PDB entry 5YWA | electron microscopy, 6.10 A resolution (low resolution: residue-level contacts below are approximate; hydrogen-bond / salt-bridge calls are withheld) | chains A and B of the 8 polymer chains in the assembly

== Chain A ==
Protein: ATP-sensitive inward rectifier potassium channel 11
From: Mus musculus
Reference sequence: Q61743 (KCJ11_MOUSE); numbering as in UniProt (aligned over 1-390)
Chain sequence (390 residues; numbered 1 to 390; the number before each row is that of its first residue):
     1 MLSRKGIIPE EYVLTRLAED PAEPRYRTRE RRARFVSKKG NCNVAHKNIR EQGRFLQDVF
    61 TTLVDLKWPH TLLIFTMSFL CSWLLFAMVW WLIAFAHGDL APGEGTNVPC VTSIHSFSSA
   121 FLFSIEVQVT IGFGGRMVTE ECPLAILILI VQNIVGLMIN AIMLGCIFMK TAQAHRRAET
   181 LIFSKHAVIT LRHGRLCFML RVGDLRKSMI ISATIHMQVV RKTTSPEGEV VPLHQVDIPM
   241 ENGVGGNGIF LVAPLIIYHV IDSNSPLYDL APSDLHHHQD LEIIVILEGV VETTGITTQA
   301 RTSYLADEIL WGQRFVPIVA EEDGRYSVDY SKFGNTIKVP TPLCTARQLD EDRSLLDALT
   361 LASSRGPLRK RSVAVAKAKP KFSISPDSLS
Disordered / not traced: 1-31, 357-390
Disulfides: C110-C142
Small-molecule neighbours:
  - ATP-gamma-S (AGS; phosphothiophosphoric acid-adenylate ester), molecule 1: N48, I49, R50
  - ATP-gamma-S (AGS), molecule 2: I182, F183, S184, K185, L205, Y330, S331, F333, G334
UniProt features mapped onto this chain:
  - motif: T130 to G135 (Selectivity filter)
  - binding site (ATP): N48, R50, Y330
  - binding site (K(+)): T130, F133
  - binding site (a 1,2-diacyl-sn-glycero-3-phospho-(1D-myo-inositol-4,5-bisphosphate)): R176
  - site: N160 (Role in the control of polyamine-mediated channel gating and in the blocking by intracellular magnesium)
  - modified residue: T341 (Phosphothreonine), S385 (Phosphoserine)

== Chain B ==
Protein: ATP-binding cassette sub-family C member 8 isoform X2
From: Mesocricetus auratus
Reference sequence: A0A1U7R319 (A0A1U7R319_MESAU); numbering as in UniProt (aligned over 1-1582)
Chain sequence (1582 residues; each row starts with the number of its first residue):
     1 MPLAFCGTEN HSAAYRVDQG VLNNGCFVDA LNVVPHVFLL FITFPILFIG WGSQSSKVHI
    61 HHSTWLHFPG HNLRWILTFI LLFVLVCEIA EGILSDGVTE SRHLHLYMPA GMAFMAAITS
   121 VVYYHNIETS NFPKLLIALL IYWTLAFITK TIKFVKFYDH AIGFSQLRFC LTGLLVILYG
   181 MLLLVEVNVI RVRRYIFFKT PREVKPPEDL QDLGVRFLQP FVNLLSKGTY WWMNAFIKTA
   241 HKKPIDLRAI GKLPIAMRAL TNYQRLCVAF DAQARKDTQS PQGARAIWRA LCHAFGRRLI
   301 LSSTFRILAD LLGFAGPLCI FGIVDHLGKE NHVFQPKTQF LGVYFVSSQE FLGNAYVLAV
   361 LLFLALLLQR TFLQASYYVA IETGINLRGA IQTKIYNKIM HLSTSNLSMG EMTAGQICNL
   421 VAIDTNQLMW FFFLCPNLWA MPVQIIVGVI LLYYILGVSA LIGAAVIILL APVQYFVATK
   481 LSQAQRSTLE HSNERLKQTN EMLRGMKLLK LYAWESIFCS RVEVTRRKEM TSLRAFAVYT
   541 SISIFMNTAI PIAAVLITFV GHVSFFKESD LSPSVAFASL SLFHILVTPL FLLSSVVRST
   601 VKALVSVQKL SEFLSSAEIR EEQCAPREPA PQGQAGKYQA VPLKVVNRKR PAREEVRDLL
   661 GPLQRLAPSM DGDADNFCVQ IIGGFFTWTP DGIPTLSNIT IRIPRGQLTM IVGQVGCGKS
   721 SLLLATLGEM QKVSGAVFWN SNLPDSEGED PSSPERETAA GSDIRSRGPV AYASQKPWLL
   781 NATVEENITF ESPFNKQRYK MVIEACSLQP DIDILPHGDQ TQIGERGINL SGGQRQRISV
   841 ARALYQQTNV VFLDDPFSAL DVHLSDHLMQ AGILELLRDD KRTVVLVTHK LQYLPHADWI
   901 IAMKDGTIQR EGTLKDFQRS ECQLFEHWKT LMNRQDQELE KETVMERKAS EPSQGLPRAM
   961 SSRDGLLLDE EEEEEEAAES EEDDNLSSVL HQRAKIPWRA CTKYLSSAGI LLLSLLVFSQ
  1021 LLKHMVLVAI DYWLAKWTDS ALVLSPAARN CSLSQECDLD QSVYAMVFTL LCSLGIVLCL
  1081 VTSVTVEWTG LKVAKRLHRS LLNRIILAPM RFFETTPLGS ILNRFSSDCN TIDQHIPSTL
  1141 ECLSRSTLLC VSALTVISYV TPVFLVALLP LAVVCYFIQK YFRVASRDLQ QLDDTTQLPL
  1201 LSHFAETVEG LTTIRAFRYE ARFQQKLLEY TDSNNIASLF LTAANRWLEV RMEYIGACVV
  1261 LIAAATSISN SLHRELSAGL VGLGLTYALM VSNYLNWMVR NLADMEIQLG AVKRIHALLK
  1321 TEAESYEGLL APSLIPKNWP DQGKIQIQNL SVRYDSSLKP VLKHVNALIS PGQKIGICGR
  1381 TGSGKSSFSL AFFRMVDMFE GRIIIDGIDI AKLPLHTLRS RLSIILQDPV LFSGTIRFNL
  1441 DPEKKCSDST LWEALEIAQL KLVVKALPGG LDAIITEGGE NFSQGQRQLF CLARAFVRKT
  1501 SIFIMDEATA SIDMATENIL QKVVMTAFAD RTVVTIAHRV HTILSADLVM VLKRGAILEF
  1561 DKPETLLSQK DSVFASFVRA DK
Disordered / not traced: 1-23, 53-62, 97-102, 161-166, 278-282, 330-353, 407-410, 617-677, 740-767, 922-995, 1041-1059, 1322-1331, 1580-1582
Small-molecule neighbours: ATP-gamma-S (AGS; phosphothiophosphoric acid-adenylate ester): T404, S405, W688, Q714, V715, G716, C717, G718, K719, S720, S721, Q775
From the paper describing this entry:
  - mutagenesis - K1385M: decreased binding to Mg-ADP (citing earlier work)

== Chain A / chain B interface ==
Contacting residue pairs (13):
  L56(A) with F132(B)
  V59(A) with I49(B)
  L63(A) with I49(B)
  H70(A) with W51(B)
  I74(A) with I49(B)
  M77(A) with F48(B)
  C81(A) with F41(B)
  L84(A) with F41(B)
  L85(A) with F41(B)
  W91(A) with A30(B)
  L92(A) with V34(B)
  F95(A) with F27(B)
  A96(A) with F27(B)
Also at the interface, not in a pair above, chain A (19 interface residues in all): K47, Q52, Q57, L66, S78, M88
Also at the interface, not in a pair above, chain B (17 interface residues in all): C26, V33, V37, F44, P45, G52, K134, T200, L213

== In short ==
19 residues of chain A and 17 residues of chain B are in contact. Chain A binds ATP-gamma-S. Ligands of chain
B: ATP-gamma-S. Curated annotation (UniProt) lists 3 ATP-binding residues, K+-binding residues T130(A) and
F133(A) and residue binding 1,2-diacyl-sn-glycero-3-phospho-(1D-myo-inositol-4,5-bisphosphate) R176(A) on
chain A. The paper reports that K1385M of chain B reduces binding to Mg-ADP.
Here chain A is ATP-sensitive inward rectifier potassium channel 11 (Mus musculus) and chain B is ATP-binding
cassette sub-family C member 8 isoform X2 (Mesocricetus auratus). Entry 5YWA (Structure of pancreatic
ATP-sensitive potassium channel bound with ATPgammaS (CTD class 2 at 6.1A)) was determined by electron
microscopy together with 5YKE, 5YKF, 5YKG, 5YW8, 5YW9, 5YWB and 5YWC from the same study.
